PDB entry 1GLB | X-ray diffraction, 2.60 A resolution | chains F and G

[Chain F]
Name: GLUCOSE-SPECIFIC PROTEIN IIIGlc
Source organism: Escherichia coli
Notes: EC 2.7.1.69
UniProtKB: P69783 (PTGA_ECOLI); residue numbers follow UniProt; this construct covers 1-168
Sequence (168 residues; row label = number of the first residue in the row):
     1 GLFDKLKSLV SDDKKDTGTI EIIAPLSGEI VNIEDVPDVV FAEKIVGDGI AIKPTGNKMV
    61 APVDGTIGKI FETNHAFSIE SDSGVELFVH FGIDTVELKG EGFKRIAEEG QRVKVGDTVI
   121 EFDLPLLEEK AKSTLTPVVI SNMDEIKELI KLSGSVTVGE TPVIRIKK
Unresolved in the structure: 13-18

[Chain G]
Name: Glycerol kinase
Source organism: Escherichia coli
Notes: EC 2.7.1.30
UniProtKB: P0A6F3 (GLPK_ECOLI); residues 1-501 here = UniProt positions 1-501
Sequence (501 residues; each row starts with the number of its first residue):
     1 TEKKYIVALD QGTTSSRAVV MDHDANIISV SQREFEQIYP KPGWVEHDPM EIWATQSSTL
    61 VEVLAKADIS SDQIAAIGIT NQRETTIVWE KETGKPIYNA IVWQCRRTAE ICEHLKRDGL
   121 EDYIRSNTGL VIDPYFSGTK VKWILDHVEG SRERARRGEL LFGTVDTWLI WKMTQGRVHV
   181 TDYTNASRTM LFNIHTLDWD DKMLEVLDIP REMLPEVRRS SEVYGQTNIG GKGGTRIPIS
   241 GIAGDQQAAL FGQLCVKEGM AKNTYGTGCF MLMNTGEKAV KSENGLLTTI ACGPTGEVNY
   301 ALEGAVFMAG ASIQWLRDEM KLINDAYDSE YFATKVQNTN GVYVVPAFTG LGAPYWDPYA
   361 RGAIFGLTRG VNANHIIRAT LESIAYQTRD VLEAMQADSG IRLHALRVDG GAVANNFLMQ
   421 FQSDILGTRV ERPEVREVTA LGAAYLAGLA VGFWQNLDEL QEKAVIEREF RPGIETTERN
   481 YRYAGWKKAV KRAMAWEEHD E
Unresolved in the structure: 1-3, 231-236, 500-501
Residues lining bound ligands: ADP (adenosine-5'-diphosphate): Gly12, Thr13, Thr14, Arg17, Tyr265, Gly266, Thr267, Gly310, Ala311, Ile313, Gln314, Arg317, Ala326, Tyr327, Ser329, Leu381, Gly410, Gly411, Ala412, Asn415
Curated features (UniProtKB/Swiss-Prot):
  - binding site (ADP): Thr14, Asn416
  - binding site (ATP): Thr14, Ser16
  - binding site (sn-glycerol 3-phosphate): Thr14
  - binding site (glycerol): Gln247
  - mutagenesis: Gly231 (G231D: Displays an increased enzymatic activity and a decreased allosteric regulation by FBP compared to wild-type ...)

[How chain F and chain G interact]
Residue-residue contacts (21):
  Asp38(F) - Arg479(G)  salt bridge
  Val39(F) - Arg402(G)
  Val40(F) - Arg479(G)
  Phe41(F) - Thr477(G)
  Glu43(F) - Arg402(G)  salt bridge
  Ile45(F) - Gly427(G)
  Ile45(F) - Arg429(G)
  Ile45(F) - Pro472(G)  hydrophobic
  Val46(F) - Pro472(G)
  Val46(F) - Gly473(G)
  Val46(F) - Ile474(G)  hydrophobic
  Phe71(F) - Ile474(G)  hydrophobic
  Phe71(F) - Thr477(G)
  Ser78(F) - Ile474(G)
  Phe88(F) - Ile474(G)  hydrophobic
  His90(F) - Thr477(G)
  Asp94(F) - Thr477(G)
  Asp94(F) - Asn480(G)
  Val96(F) - Glu478(G)
  Val96(F) - Tyr481(G)  hydrophobic
  Glu97(F) - Tyr481(G)
Other interface residues (no listed pair), chain F (16 interface residues in all): Lys69, Lys99
Other interface residues (no listed pair), chain G (13 interface residues in all): Glu475, Thr476

[Overview]
The interface between chain F and chain G involves 16 residues on one side and 13 on the other; the contacts
include 2 salt bridges. Polar contacts include Asp38(F)-Arg479(G) and Glu43(F)-Arg402(G). Bound to chain G:
ADP.
Chain F is GLUCOSE-SPECIFIC PROTEIN IIIGlc and chain G is Glycerol kinase, both from Escherichia coli; the
structure, Structure of the regulatory complex of escherichia coli iiiglc with glycerol kinase, was determined
by X-ray diffraction together with 1GLA from the same study.
